Entry 5XYR (X-ray diffraction, 2.80 A resolution); this record covers chain A.

Chain A:
Name: Chemokine protease C
Organism: Streptococcus pyogenes
Reference sequence: Q3HV58 (Q3HV58_STRPY); residues 1-1647 here = UniProt positions 1-1647
Chain sequence (1647 residues; numbered 1 to 1647; the number before each row is that of its first residue):
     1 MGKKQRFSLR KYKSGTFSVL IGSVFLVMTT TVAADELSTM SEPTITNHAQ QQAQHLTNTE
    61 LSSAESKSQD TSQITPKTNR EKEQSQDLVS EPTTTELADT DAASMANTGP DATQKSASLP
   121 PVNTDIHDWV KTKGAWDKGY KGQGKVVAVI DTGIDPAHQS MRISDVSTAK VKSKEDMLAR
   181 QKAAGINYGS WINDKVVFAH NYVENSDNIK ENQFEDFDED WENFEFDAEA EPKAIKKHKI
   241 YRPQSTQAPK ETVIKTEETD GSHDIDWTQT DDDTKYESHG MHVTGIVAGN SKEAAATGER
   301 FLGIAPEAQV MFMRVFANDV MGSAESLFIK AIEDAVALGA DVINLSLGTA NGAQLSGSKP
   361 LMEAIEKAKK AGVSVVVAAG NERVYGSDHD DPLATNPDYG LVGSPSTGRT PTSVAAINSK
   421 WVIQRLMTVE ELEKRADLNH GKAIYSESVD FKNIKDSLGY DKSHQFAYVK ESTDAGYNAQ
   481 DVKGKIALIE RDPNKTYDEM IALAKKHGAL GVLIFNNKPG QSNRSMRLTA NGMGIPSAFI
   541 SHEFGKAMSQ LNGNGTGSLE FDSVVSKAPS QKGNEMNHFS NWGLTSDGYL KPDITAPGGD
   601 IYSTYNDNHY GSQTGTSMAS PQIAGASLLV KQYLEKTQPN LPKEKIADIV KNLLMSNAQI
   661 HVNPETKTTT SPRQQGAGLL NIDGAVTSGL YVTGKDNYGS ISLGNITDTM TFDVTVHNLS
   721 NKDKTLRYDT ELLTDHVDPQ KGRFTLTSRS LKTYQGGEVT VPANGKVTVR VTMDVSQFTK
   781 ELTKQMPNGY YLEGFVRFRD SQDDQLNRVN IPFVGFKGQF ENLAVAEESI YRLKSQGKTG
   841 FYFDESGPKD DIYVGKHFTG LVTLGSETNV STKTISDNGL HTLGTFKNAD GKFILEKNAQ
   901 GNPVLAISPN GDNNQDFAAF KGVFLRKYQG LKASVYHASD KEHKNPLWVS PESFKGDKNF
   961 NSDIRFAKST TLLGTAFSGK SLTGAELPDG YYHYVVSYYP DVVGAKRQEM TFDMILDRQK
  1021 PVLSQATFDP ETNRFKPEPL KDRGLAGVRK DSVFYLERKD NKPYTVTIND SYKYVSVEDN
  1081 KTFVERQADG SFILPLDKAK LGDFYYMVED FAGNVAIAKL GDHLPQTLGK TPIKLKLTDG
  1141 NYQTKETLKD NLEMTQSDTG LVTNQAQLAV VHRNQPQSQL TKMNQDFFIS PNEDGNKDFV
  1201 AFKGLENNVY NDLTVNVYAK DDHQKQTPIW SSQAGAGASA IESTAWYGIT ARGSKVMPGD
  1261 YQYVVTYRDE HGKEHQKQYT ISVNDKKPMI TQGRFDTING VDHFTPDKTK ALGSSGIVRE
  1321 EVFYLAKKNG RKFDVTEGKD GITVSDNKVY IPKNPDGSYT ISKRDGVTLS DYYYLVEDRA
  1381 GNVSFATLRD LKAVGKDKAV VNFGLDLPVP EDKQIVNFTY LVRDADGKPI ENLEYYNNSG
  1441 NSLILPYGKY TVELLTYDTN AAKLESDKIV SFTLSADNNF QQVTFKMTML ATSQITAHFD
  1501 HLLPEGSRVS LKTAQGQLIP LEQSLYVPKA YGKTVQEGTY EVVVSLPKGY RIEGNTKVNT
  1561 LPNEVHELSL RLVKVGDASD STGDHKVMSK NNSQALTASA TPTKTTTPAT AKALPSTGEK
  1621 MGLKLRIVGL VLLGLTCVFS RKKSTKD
Not modelled in the structure: 1-118, 214-272, 458-463, 525-534, 555, 1575-1647
Modified positions: Mse-1, Mse-28, Mse-40, Mse-105, Mse-526, Mse-533, Mse-1588, Mse-1621 (selenomethionine); Mse-161, Mse-177, Mse-281, Mse-311, Mse-313, Mse-321, Mse-362, Mse-427, Mse-500, Mse-548, Mse-576, Mse-618, Mse-655, Mse-710, Mse-773, Mse-786, Mse-1010, Mse-1014, Mse-1107, Mse-1154, Mse-1183, Mse-1257, Mse-1289, Mse-1487, Mse-1489 (selenomethionine; parent Met)
Metal / ion sites: Ca2+ site 1: Asn-351, Gly-400; Ca2+ site 2: Ser-908, Asn-910, Asp-912, Asn-914, Asp-916; Ca2+ site 3: Ser-1190, Asn-1192, Asp-1194, Asn-1196, Asp-1198
Residues lining bound ligands: malonic acid (MLA): Tyr-999, Pro-1000, Val-1002, Val-1003, Gly-1004, Ala-1005, Gln-1494, Thr-1496, His-1498, Val-1565, Glu-1567

In short:
Bound to chain A: malonic acid. The Ca2+ site 1 is built by Asn-351 and Gly-400. Ser-908, Asn-910, Asp-912,
Asn-914 and Asp-916 coordinate Ca2+ site 2.
Chain A is Chemokine protease C (Streptococcus pyogenes); the structure, Crystal structure of a serine
protease from Streptococcus species, was determined by X-ray diffraction (same publication as 5XYA).
